PDB entry 2C9F | electron microscopy, 16.50 A resolution (very low resolution: no residue pairs are listed; an interface is given only as per-side residue counts) | chains A and S of the 10 polymer chains in the assembly

# Chain A
Protein: Penton protein
Organism: Human adenovirus type 2
Reference sequence: P03276 (PEN3_ADE02); the construct lacks a stretch of the UniProt sequence, so the offset changes along the chain: 49-372 = UniProt 49-372; 373-569 = UniProt 375-571
Amino-acid sequence (523 residues; numbered 49 to 569 plus 2 insertion-coded residues; the number before each row is that of its first residue; a row labelled like 372A-372B holds insertion residues (372A, then the next letters in order)):
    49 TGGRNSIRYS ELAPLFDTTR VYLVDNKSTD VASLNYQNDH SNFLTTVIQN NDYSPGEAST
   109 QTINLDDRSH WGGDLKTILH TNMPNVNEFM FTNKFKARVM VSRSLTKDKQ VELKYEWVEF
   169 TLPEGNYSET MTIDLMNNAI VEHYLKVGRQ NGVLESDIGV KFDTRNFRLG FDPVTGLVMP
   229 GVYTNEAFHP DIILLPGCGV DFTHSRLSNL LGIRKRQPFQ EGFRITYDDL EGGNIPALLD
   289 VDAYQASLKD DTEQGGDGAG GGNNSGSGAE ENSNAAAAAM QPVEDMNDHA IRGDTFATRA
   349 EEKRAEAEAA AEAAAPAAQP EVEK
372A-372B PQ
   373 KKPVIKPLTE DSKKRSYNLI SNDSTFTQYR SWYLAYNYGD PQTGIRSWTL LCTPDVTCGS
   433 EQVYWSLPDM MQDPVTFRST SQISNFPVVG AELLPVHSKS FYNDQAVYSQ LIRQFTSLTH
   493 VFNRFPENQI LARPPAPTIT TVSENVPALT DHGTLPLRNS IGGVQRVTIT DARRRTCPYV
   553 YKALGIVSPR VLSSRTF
Disordered / not traced: 49-51, 297-372, 372A-372B, 568-569
Swiss-Prot annotation at these positions:
  - motif: Arg340 to Asp342 (Cell attachment site)
  - modified residue: Ser453 (Phosphoserine)

# Chain S
Protein: Fiber
Organism: Human adenovirus type 2
Reference sequence: Q64831 (Q64831_ADE05); residue numbers follow UniProt; this construct covers 1-19
Amino-acid sequence (19 residues; row label = number of the first residue in the row):
     1 MKRARPSGDT FNPVYPYDT
Disordered / not traced: 1-9

# Chain A / chain S interface
At this resolution (16 A) residue pairs are not listed: 12 residues of chain A and 8 of chain S lie at the interface.

# In short
Chain A and chain S form an interface of 12 and 8 residues respectively.
Here chain A is Penton protein and chain S is Fiber, both from Human adenovirus type 2. Entry 2C9F (The
quasi-atomic model of the adenovirus type 3 penton dodecahedron) was determined by electron microscopy,
deposited together with 2C9G.
